Entry 4KTH (X-ray diffraction, 2.60 A resolution); this record covers chains F and D of the 3 polymer chains in the assembly.

== Chain F (and D) ==
Name: Hemagglutinin
From: Influenza A virus
Notes: fragment: HA2 residues 346-523; chain D of this document is another copy of the same molecule, construct and numbering; everything in this record applies to it too
Reference sequence: G2U0T8 (G2U0T8_9INFA); residues 1-178 here correspond to UniProt positions 346-523 (UniProt number = residue number + 345)
Sequence (181 residues; row label = number of the first residue in the row):
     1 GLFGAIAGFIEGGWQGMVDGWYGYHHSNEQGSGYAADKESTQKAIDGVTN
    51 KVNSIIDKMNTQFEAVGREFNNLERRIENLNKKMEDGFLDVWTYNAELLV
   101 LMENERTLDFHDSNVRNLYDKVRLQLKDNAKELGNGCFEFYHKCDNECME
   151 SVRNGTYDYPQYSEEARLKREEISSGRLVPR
Unresolved in the structure: 1-9, 173-181 (chain D: 1-5, 176-181)
Differences from the reference sequence: conflict Ser175 (Gly520 in G2U0T8), Gly176 (Val521 in G2U0T8), Arg177 (Lys522 in G2U0T8); expression tag (179-181)
Disulfides: Cys144-Cys148
Glycans and other covalent adducts: N-acetylglucosamine (NAG) linked to Asn154
What the authors report for this chain:
  - post-translational modification sites: Asn154

== How chain F and chain D interact ==
Contacting residue pairs (44; chain F residue first):
  Ser54(F) - Leu101(D)
  Ile55(F) - Tyr94(D)  hydrogen bond (backbone-side chain)
  Lys58(F) - Tyr94(D)
  Lys58(F) - Glu97(D)  salt bridge
  Lys58(F) - Leu101(D)
  Met59(F) - Tyr94(D)
  Asn60(F) - Asp90(D)  hydrogen bond
  Gln62(F) - Asp86(D)
  Gln62(F) - Asp90(D)
  Glu64(F) - Lys83(D)
  Glu64(F) - Asp86(D)
  Ala65(F) - Asn79(D)
  Glu69(F) - Arg76(D)  hydrogen bond (backbone-side chain)
  Phe70(F) - Arg76(D)
  Glu74(F) - Arg76(D)  salt bridge
  Asn81(F) - Leu80(D)
  Asn81(F) - Lys83(D)
  Met84(F) - Met84(D)
  Phe88(F) - Met84(D)
  Phe88(F) - Gly87(D)
  Phe88(F) - Phe88(D)
  Val91(F) - Val91(D)  hydrophobic
  Trp92(F) - Asp90(D)
  Trp92(F) - Val91(D)  hydrophobic
  Trp92(F) - Tyr94(D)  hydrophobic
  Asn95(F) - Asn95(D)  hydrogen bond
  Leu99(F) - Tyr94(D)
  Leu99(F) - Leu98(D)  hydrophobic
  Leu99(F) - Met102(D)  hydrophobic
  Glu103(F) - Met102(D)
  Arg106(F) - Met102(D)
  Arg106(F) - Glu105(D)  salt bridge
  Arg106(F) - Arg106(D)
  Asn117(F) - Arg116(D)
  Arg123(F) - Arg123(D)
  Arg123(F) - Glu132(D)  salt bridge
  Leu124(F) - Tyr119(D)
  Leu124(F) - Glu132(D)
  Leu124(F) - Gly134(D)
  Lys127(F) - Lys131(D)  hydrogen bond (side chain-backbone)
  Lys127(F) - Glu132(D)  hydrogen bond (side chain-backbone)
  Lys127(F) - Leu133(D)
  Glu164(F) - Ser174(D)  hydrogen bond
  Arg167(F) - Glu171(D)
Other interface residues (no listed pair), chain F (32 interface residues in all): Phe63, Val66, Asn71, Ile77, Leu80, Met102
Other interface residues (no listed pair), chain D (31 interface residues in all): Ile77, Lys82, Leu89, Thr93

== Overview ==
The interface between chain F and chain D involves 32 residues on one side and 31 on the other, with 7
hydrogen bonds and 4 salt bridges. Polar pairs include Lys58(F)-Glu97(D), Glu74(F)-Arg76(D) and
Arg106(F)-Glu105(D). Covalently linked N-acetylglucosamine: at Asn154(F). From the paper: a modification site
at Asn154(F).
Both chains are Hemagglutinin (Influenza A virus). Entry 4KTH (Structure of A/Hubei/1/2010 H5 HA) was
determined by X-ray diffraction, deposited together with 4KW1 and 4KWM.
